3OKJ - chains L and M of the 28 polymer chains in the assembly; structure by X-ray diffraction, 2.70 A resolution.

# Chain L
Name: Proteasome component C5
Organism: Saccharomyces cerevisiae
Notes: EC 3.4.25.1; fragment: sequence database residues 20-241
Reference sequence: P23724 (PSB1_YEAST); the construct lacks a stretch of the UniProt sequence and is renumbered around it, so the offset changes along the chain: -9 to -1 = UniProt 20-28; 1-70 = UniProt 29-98; 71-106 = UniProt 100-135; 107-144 = UniProt 138-175; 2 more segments
Chain sequence (222 residues; each row starts with the number of its first residue; note: 2 numbers in that range are skipped by the numbering (no residue carries them; nothing is unmodelled there); a row labelled like 10A-10B holds insertion residues (10A, then the next letters in order); numbers below 1 keep their minus sign (Gln-9 is residue -9)):
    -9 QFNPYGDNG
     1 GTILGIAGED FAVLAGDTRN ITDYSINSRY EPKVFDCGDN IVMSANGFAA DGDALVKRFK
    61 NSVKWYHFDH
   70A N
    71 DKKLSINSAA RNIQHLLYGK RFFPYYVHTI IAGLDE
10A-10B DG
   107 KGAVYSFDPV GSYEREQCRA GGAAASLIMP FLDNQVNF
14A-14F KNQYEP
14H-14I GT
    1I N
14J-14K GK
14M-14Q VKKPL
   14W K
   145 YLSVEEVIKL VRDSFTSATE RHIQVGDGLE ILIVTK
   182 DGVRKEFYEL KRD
Ligand contacts: Z-Leu-Leu-TyrCOCHO, hemiketal form (EP9; N-[(benzyloxy)carbonyl]-L-leucyl-N-[(2S,3S)-3-hydroxy-1-(4-hydroxyphenyl)-4-oxobutan-2-yl]-L-leucinamide): Asp114, Ser118, Glu120

# Chain M
Name: Proteasome component PRE4
Organism: Saccharomyces cerevisiae
Notes: EC 3.4.25.1; fragment: sequence database residues 34-266
Reference sequence: P30657 (PSB4_YEAST); the construct lacks a stretch of the UniProt sequence and is renumbered around it, so the offset changes along the chain: -8 to -1 = UniProt 34-41; 1-70 = UniProt 42-111; 74-92 = UniProt 120-138; 93-105 = UniProt 141-153; 3 more segments
Chain sequence (233 residues; numbered -8 to 211 plus 19 insertion-coded residues; 6 numbers in that range are skipped by the numbering (no residue carries them; nothing is unmodelled there); the number before each row is that of its first residue; a row labelled like 71B-71D holds insertion residues (71B, then the next letters in order); numbers below 1 keep their minus sign (Thr-8 is residue -8)):
    -8 TQQPIVTG
     1 TSVISMKYDN GVIIAADNLG SYGSLLRFNG VERLIPVGDN TVVGISGDIS DMQHIERLLK
    61 DLVTENAYDN
   69A P
   69C L
   70A A
   71A D
    72 A
71B-71D EEA
    74 LEPSYIFEYL ATVMYQRRS
92A-92B KM
    93 NPLWNAIIVA GVQ
10A-10B SN
   106 GDQFLRYVNL LGVTYSSPTL ATGFGAHMAN PLLRKV
14A-14G VDRESDI
   144 PKTTVQVAEE AIVNAMRVLY YRDARSSRNF SLAIIDKN
   18A T
   183 GLTFKKNLQV ENMKWDFAKD IKGYGTQKI

# How chain L and chain M interact
Pairs across the interface - 40 pairs, chain L then chain M:
  Gln-9(L) - Thr-8(M)  hydrogen bond
  Phe-8(L) - Thr-8(M)
  Phe-8(L) - Arg91(M)
  Phe-8(L) - Met92B(M)
  Phe-8(L) - Pro94(M)
  Phe-8(L) - Leu116(M)  hydrophobic
  Asn-7(L) - Leu116(M)
  Pro-6(L) - Arg91(M)  hydrogen bond (backbone-side chain)
  Pro-6(L) - Met92B(M)  hydrophobic
  Pro-6(L) - Leu116(M)
  Tyr-5(L) - Arg91(M)
  Tyr-5(L) - Leu116(M)
  Asn-2(L) - Val118(M)
  Asn20(L) - Tyr120(M)
  Ser25(L) - His132(M)  hydrogen bond
  Ile26(L) - Arg139(M)  hydrogen bond (backbone-side chain)
  Asn27(L) - Tyr120(M)  hydrogen bond
  Asn27(L) - Ser122(M)
  Ser28(L) - Ser121(M)  hydrogen bond (side chain-backbone)
  Tyr30(L) - Ser121(M)
  Glu31(L) - Arg111(M)  salt bridge
  Glu31(L) - Tyr120(M)
  Glu31(L) - Ser121(M)  hydrogen bond (side chain-backbone)
  Phe48(L) - Arg91(M)
  Phe48(L) - Leu116(M)
  Phe48(L) - Val118(M)  hydrophobic
  Ala50(L) - Tyr88(M)  hydrophobic
  Ala50(L) - Leu116(M)
  Ala50(L) - Gly117(M)
  Ala50(L) - Val118(M)
  Asp51(L) - Tyr88(M)  hydrogen bond
  Asp51(L) - Arg91(M)  salt bridge
  Asp53(L) - Thr119(M)
  Ala54(L) - Tyr88(M)  hydrophobic
  Lys57(L) - Glu81(M)  salt bridge
  Phe93(L) - Arg91(M)
  Phe93(L) - Ser92(M)
  Glu190(L) - Arg14C(M)  salt bridge
  Arg193(L) - Asp14B(M)  salt bridge
  Arg193(L) - Arg14C(M)
Also at the interface, not in a pair above, chain L (26 interface residues in all): Gly-4, Arg29, Ala49, Tyr95
Also at the interface, not in a pair above, chain M (23 interface residues in all): Trp96, Leu115, Leu125, Ala131

# In short
26 residues of chain L face 23 of chain M across their interface, with 8 hydrogen bonds and 5 salt bridges.
Polar pairs include Glu31(L)-Arg111(M), Asp51(L)-Arg91(M) and Lys57(L)-Glu81(M). Chain L binds
Z-Leu-Leu-TyrCOCHO, hemiketal form.
Here chain L is Proteasome component C5 and chain M is Proteasome component PRE4, both from Saccharomyces
cerevisiae. Entry 3OKJ (Alpha-keto-aldehyde binding mechanism reveals a novel lead structure motif for
proteasome inhibition) was determined by X-ray diffraction.
